3L91 - chains A and B; structure by X-ray diffraction, 1.66 A resolution.

[Chain A]
Name: Acyl-homoserine lactone acylase pvdQ subunit alpha
Source organism: Pseudomonas aeruginosa
Notes: EC 3.5.1.97
Reference sequence: Q9I194 (PVDQ_PSEAE); numbering as in UniProt (aligned over 24-193)
Chain sequence (170 residues; each row starts with the number of its first residue):
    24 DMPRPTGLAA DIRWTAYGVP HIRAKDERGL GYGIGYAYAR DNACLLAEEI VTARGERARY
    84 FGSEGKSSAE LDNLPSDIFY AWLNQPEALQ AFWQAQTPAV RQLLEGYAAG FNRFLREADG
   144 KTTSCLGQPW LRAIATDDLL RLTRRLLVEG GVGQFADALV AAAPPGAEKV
Not modelled in the structure: 24-28, 193
Cystine bridges: Cys67-Cys148

[Chain B]
Name: Acyl-homoserine lactone acylase pvdQ subunit beta
Source organism: Pseudomonas aeruginosa
Notes: EC 3.5.1.97
Reference sequence: Q9I194 (PVDQ_PSEAE); residues 217-762 here = UniProt positions 217-762
Chain sequence (546 residues; each row starts with the number of its first residue):
   217 SNAIAVGSER SADGKGMLLA NPHFPWNGAM RFYQMHLTIP GRLDVMGASL PGLPVVNIGF
   277 SRHLAWTHTV DTSSHFTLYR LALDPKDPRR YLVDGRSLPL EEKSVAIEVR GADGKLSRVE
   337 HKVYQSIYGP LVVWPGKLDW NRSEAYALRD ANLENTRVLQ QWYSINQASD VADLRRRVEA
   397 LQGIPWVNTL AADEQGNALY MNQSVVPYLK PELIPACAIP QLVAEGLPAL QGQDSRCAWS
   457 RDPAAAQAGI TPAAQLPVLL RRDFVQNSND SAWLTNPASP LQGFSPLVSQ EKPIGPRARY
   517 ALSRLQGKQP LEAKTLEEMV TANHVFSADQ VLPDLLRLCR DNQGEKSLAR ACAALAQWDR
   577 GANLDSGSGF VYFQRFMQRF AELDGAWKEP FDAQRPLDTP QGIALDRPQV ATQVRQALAD
   637 AAAEVEKSGI PDGARWGDLQ VSTRGQERIA IPGGDGHFGV YNAIQSVRKG DHLEVVGGTS
   697 YIQLVTFPEE GPKARGLLAF SQSSDPRSPH YRDQTELFSR QQWQTLPFSD RQIDADPQLQ
   757 RLSIRE
Cystine bridges: Cys433-Cys453, Cys555-Cys568
Residues lining bound ligands: octanoic acid (caprylic acid) (OCA): Ser217, Pro238, His239, Phe240, Phe248, Leu266, Asn273, Ile274, His284, Thr285, Val286, Trp378, Pro401, Trp402, Val403
Curated features (UniProtKB/Swiss-Prot):
  - active site: Ser217 (Nucleophile)

[Chain A / chain B interface]
Pairs across the interface (185; chain A residue first):
  Thr29(A) - Glu762(B)
  Gly30(A) - Glu762(B)  hydrogen bond (backbone-backbone)
  Leu31(A) - Arg761(B)
  Leu31(A) - Glu762(B)  hydrogen bond (backbone-backbone)
  Ala32(A) - Ile760(B)
  Ala32(A) - Arg761(B)
  Ala33(A) - Ser759(B)
  Ala33(A) - Ile760(B)  hydrogen bond (backbone-backbone)
  Asp34(A) - Arg757(B)  salt bridge
  Asp34(A) - Leu758(B)
  Asp34(A) - Ser759(B)  hydrogen bond
  Ile35(A) - Arg757(B)
  Ile35(A) - Leu758(B)  hydrogen bond (backbone-backbone)
  Arg36(A) - Asp746(B)  salt bridge
  Arg36(A) - Ile749(B)
  Arg36(A) - Leu755(B)
  Arg36(A) - Gln756(B)
  Arg36(A) - Arg757(B)
  Trp37(A) - Gln754(B)
  Trp37(A) - Leu755(B)
  Trp37(A) - Gln756(B)  hydrogen bond (backbone-backbone)
  Trp37(A) - Leu758(B)  hydrophobic
  Thr38(A) - Pro743(B)
  Thr38(A) - Ile749(B)
  Thr38(A) - Asp752(B)
  Ala39(A) - Asp752(B)  hydrogen bond (backbone-side chain)
  Tyr40(A) - Gln718(B)
  Tyr40(A) - His726(B)
  Tyr40(A) - Asp729(B)
  Tyr40(A) - Gln730(B)
  Tyr40(A) - Leu733(B)
  Tyr40(A) - Gln740(B)
  Gly41(A) - Gln718(B)  hydrogen bond (backbone-side chain)
  Gly41(A) - His726(B)  hydrogen bond (backbone-side chain)
  Val42(A) - Gln250(B)
  Val42(A) - Met262(B)  hydrophobic
  Val42(A) - Gln718(B)
  Pro43(A) - Tyr249(B)
  Pro43(A) - Gln250(B)
  Pro43(A) - Met251(B)
  Pro43(A) - His252(B)  hydrogen bond (backbone-backbone)
  Pro43(A) - Gln718(B)
  His44(A) - His252(B)  hydrogen bond
  His44(A) - Met262(B)
  His44(A) - Pro743(B)
  His44(A) - Ile749(B)
  Ile45(A) - His252(B)  hydrogen bond (backbone-backbone)
  Ile45(A) - Leu253(B)
  Ile45(A) - Thr254(B)  hydrogen bond (backbone-backbone)
  Arg46(A) - Thr254(B)
  Arg46(A) - Arg757(B)
  Ala47(A) - Thr254(B)  hydrogen bond (backbone-backbone)
  Ala47(A) - Ile255(B)
  Ala47(A) - Pro256(B)
  Lys48(A) - Ile255(B)
  Asp49(A) - Ile255(B)
  Glu50(A) - Ile255(B)
  Glu50(A) - Arg258(B)  salt bridge
  Glu50(A) - Tyr379(B)  hydrogen bond
  Leu53(A) - Thr254(B)
  Leu53(A) - Leu259(B)  hydrophobic
  Tyr55(A) - Ile760(B)  hydrophobic
  Tyr55(A) - Arg761(B)
  Tyr55(A) - Glu762(B)  hydrogen bond
  Ile57(A) - Met251(B)  hydrophobic
  Ile57(A) - Leu253(B)  hydrophobic
  Ile57(A) - Pro270(B)
  Tyr59(A) - Leu758(B)  hydrophobic
  Tyr59(A) - Ile760(B)  hydrophobic
  Ala60(A) - Tyr249(B)  hydrogen bond (backbone-side chain)
  Tyr61(A) - Tyr249(B)  hydrophobic
  Tyr61(A) - Pro267(B)
  Asp64(A) - Tyr249(B)  hydrogen bond
  Asp64(A) - Ser719(B)  hydrogen bond (backbone-side chain)
  Asp64(A) - Ser720(B)
  Asp64(A) - Asp721(B)
  Asp64(A) - Ser724(B)
  Asn65(A) - Tyr249(B)
  Asn65(A) - Gln718(B)  hydrogen bond (side chain-backbone)
  Asn65(A) - Ser719(B)
  Asn65(A) - Ser720(B)  hydrogen bond
  Cys67(A) - Asp721(B)
  Leu68(A) - Gly244(B)
  Leu68(A) - Arg247(B)
  Leu68(A) - Pro267(B)  hydrophobic
  Leu68(A) - Ser720(B)
  Leu69(A) - Pro267(B)
  Leu69(A) - Gly268(B)
  Glu72(A) - Gly244(B)
  Glu72(A) - Ala245(B)
  Ala81(A) - Glu324(B)
  Ala81(A) - Val325(B)
  Ala81(A) - Arg326(B)  hydrogen bond (backbone-backbone)
  Arg82(A) - Glu324(B)  hydrogen bond (backbone-backbone)
  Arg82(A) - Arg326(B)
  Arg82(A) - Leu332(B)
  Tyr83(A) - Arg326(B)
  Gly85(A) - Arg326(B)
  Ser91(A) - Gly244(B)
  Leu97(A) - Ile323(B)  hydrophobic
  Asp100(A) - Ile323(B)
  Ile101(A) - Val321(B)  hydrophobic
  Ile101(A) - Ile323(B)  hydrophobic
  Ile101(A) - His337(B)
  Ala104(A) - Val321(B)  hydrophobic
  Ala104(A) - Ile323(B)  hydrophobic
  Trp105(A) - Val321(B)
  Trp105(A) - Val339(B)
  Trp105(A) - Gln341(B)  hydrogen bond
  Trp105(A) - Pro346(B)  hydrophobic
  Leu106(A) - Leu369(B)  hydrophobic
  Gln108(A) - Lys319(B)
  Phe115(A) - Asn371(B)
  Phe115(A) - Thr372(B)
  Ala118(A) - Thr372(B)
  Gln119(A) - Thr372(B)  hydrogen bond (side chain-backbone)
  Thr120(A) - Gln376(B)
  Val123(A) - Leu375(B)  hydrophobic
  Val123(A) - Gln376(B)
  Leu126(A) - Pro270(B)  hydrophobic
  Leu127(A) - Pro270(B)
  Leu127(A) - Leu375(B)  hydrophobic
  Tyr130(A) - Gly268(B)
  Tyr130(A) - Pro270(B)  hydrophobic
  Arg136(A) - Ile760(B)
  Arg136(A) - Arg761(B)  hydrogen bond (side chain-backbone)
  Arg136(A) - Glu762(B)
  Arg139(A) - Glu762(B)  salt bridge
  Gly143(A) - Arg723(B)  hydrogen bond (backbone-side chain)
  Lys144(A) - Arg723(B)
  Thr145(A) - Asp721(B)
  Thr146(A) - Asp721(B)
  Thr146(A) - Arg723(B)  hydrogen bond (backbone-side chain)
  Ser147(A) - Asp721(B)  hydrogen bond
  Ser147(A) - Pro722(B)
  Ser147(A) - Arg723(B)  hydrogen bond
  Leu162(A) - Gly268(B)
  Leu165(A) - Gly268(B)
  Thr166(A) - Leu269(B)
  Thr166(A) - Val374(B)
  Thr166(A) - Leu375(B)
  Arg167(A) - Leu369(B)
  Arg168(A) - Ala245(B)
  Leu169(A) - Met246(B)  hydrophobic
  Leu169(A) - Leu266(B)  hydrophobic
  Leu169(A) - Leu269(B)  hydrophobic
  Leu169(A) - Trp402(B)  hydrogen bond (backbone-side chain)
  Leu170(A) - Asn368(B)
  Leu170(A) - Asn371(B)
  Leu170(A) - Val374(B)  hydrophobic
  Leu170(A) - Pro401(B)  hydrophobic
  Leu170(A) - Trp402(B)  hydrogen bond (backbone-side chain)
  Val171(A) - Asp366(B)
  Val171(A) - Leu369(B)  hydrophobic
  Glu172(A) - Met246(B)
  Glu172(A) - Trp402(B)
  Gly173(A) - His291(B)
  Gly173(A) - Phe292(B)
  Gly173(A) - Trp402(B)
  Gly174(A) - Phe292(B)
  Gly174(A) - Asp366(B)
  Val175(A) - Leu364(B)  hydrophobic
  Val175(A) - Asp366(B)  hydrogen bond (backbone-side chain)
  Phe178(A) - Phe292(B)  hydrophobic
  Phe178(A) - Trp350(B)  hydrophobic
  Phe178(A) - Leu364(B)  hydrophobic
  Ala181(A) - Val348(B)
  Ala181(A) - Val349(B)  hydrogen bond (backbone-backbone)
  Ala181(A) - Trp350(B)
  Leu182(A) - Val339(B)  hydrophobic
  Leu182(A) - Pro346(B)  hydrophobic
  Leu182(A) - Leu347(B)
  Val183(A) - His337(B)  hydrogen bond (backbone-side chain)
  Ala185(A) - Leu347(B)
  Ala185(A) - Val349(B)  hydrophobic
  Ala185(A) - Trp356(B)
  Ala186(A) - Trp356(B)
  Pro187(A) - Arg305(B)
  Pro187(A) - Tyr340(B)
  Pro187(A) - Trp356(B)
  Pro188(A) - Pro304(B)  hydrophobic
  Pro188(A) - Trp356(B)
  Pro188(A) - Asn357(B)
  Pro188(A) - Arg358(B)
  Gly189(A) - Arg358(B)  hydrogen bond (backbone-side chain)
Interface residues without a listed pair, chain A (89 interface residues in all): Arg63, Gly78, Ser86, Ala122, Ala132, Ala184, Ala190
Interface residues without a listed pair, chain B (85 interface residues in all): Val271, Leu294, Leu354, Leu443, Pro725

[In short]
89 residues of chain A and 85 residues of chain B are in contact, with 36 hydrogen bonds and 4 salt bridges.
Polar contacts include Asp34(A)-Arg757(B), Arg36(A)-Asp746(B) and Glu50(A)-Arg258(B). Bound to chain B:
octanoic acid (caprylic acid). UniProt lists active-site residue Ser217(B) on chain B.
Chain A is Acyl-homoserine lactone acylase pvdQ subunit alpha and chain B is Acyl-homoserine lactone acylase
pvdQ subunit beta, both from Pseudomonas aeruginosa; the structure, Structure of Pseudomonas aerugionsa PvdQ
bound to octanoate, was determined by X-ray diffraction, deposited together with 3SRA, 3SRB, 3SRC and 3L94.
